Entry 9DDO (electron microscopy, 2.80 A resolution); this record covers chains Y and Z of the 8 polymer chains in the assembly.

# Chain Y (and Z)
Molecule: Biopolymer transport protein ExbD
Organism: Escherichia coli
Notes: chain Z of this document is another copy of the same molecule, construct and numbering; everything in this record applies to it too
UniProtKB: P0ABV2 (EXBD_ECOLI); residue numbers follow UniProt; this construct covers 1-141
Chain sequence (163 residues; row label = number of the first residue in the row):
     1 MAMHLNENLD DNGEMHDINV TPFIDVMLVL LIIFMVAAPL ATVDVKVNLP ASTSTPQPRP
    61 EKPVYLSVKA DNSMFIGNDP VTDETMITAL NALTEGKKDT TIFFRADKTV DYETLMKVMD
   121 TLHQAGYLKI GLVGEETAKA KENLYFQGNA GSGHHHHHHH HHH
Not modelled in the structure: 1-10, 43-163 (chain Z: 1-11, 40-163)
Sequence notes: expression tag (142-163)

# Interface between chain Y and chain Z
Contacting residue pairs - 20 pairs, chain Y then chain Z:
  Val-20(Y) with Thr-21(Z)
  Phe-23(Y) with Ile-24(Z), hydrophobic
  Ile-24(Y) with Val-20(Z); Phe-23(Z), hydrophobic; Ile-24(Z), hydrophobic; Met-27(Z)
  Met-27(Y) with Met-27(Z), hydrophobic; Leu-28(Z), hydrophobic
  Leu-28(Y) with Met-27(Z), hydrophobic
  Leu-31(Y) with Leu-30(Z), hydrophobic; Leu-31(Z)
  Phe-34(Y) with Leu-31(Z), hydrophobic; Met-35(Z), hydrophobic
  Met-35(Y) with Phe-34(Z), hydrophobic
  Ala-38(Y) with Phe-34(Z); Ala-38(Z); Pro-39(Z)
  Pro-39(Y) with Pro-39(Z)
  Ala-41(Y) with Pro-39(Z)
  Thr-42(Y) with Pro-39(Z)
Interface residues without a listed pair, chain Y (13 interface residues in all): Leu-30
Interface residues without a listed pair, chain Z (13 interface residues in all): Asn-19

# Overview
The chain Y/chain Z interface involves 13 residues from each chain.
Chain Y and chain Z are both Biopolymer transport protein ExbD (Escherichia coli); the structure, E. coli
TonB-ExbBD TonB bound to ExbB chain C, was determined by electron microscopy, deposited together with 9DDM,
9DDN, 9DDP and 9DDQ.
